PDB entry 1T03 | X-ray diffraction, 3.10 A resolution | chains T and A of the 6 polymer chains in the assembly

[Chain T]
Molecule: Synthetic oligonucleotide template
Sequence (27 nucleotides; each row starts with the number of its first residue):
   701 ATGCATGGCGCCCGAACAGGGACTGTG
Disordered / not traced: 701-702, 726-727

[Chain A]
Protein: POL polyprotein
Source organism: Human immunodeficiency virus 1
Notes: EC 2.7.7.49; fragment: Reverse transcriptase, p66 subunit
UniProt: P03366 (POL_HV1B1); residues 1-558 here correspond to UniProt positions 168-725 (UniProt number = residue number + 167)
Chain sequence (558 residues; row label = number of the first residue in the row):
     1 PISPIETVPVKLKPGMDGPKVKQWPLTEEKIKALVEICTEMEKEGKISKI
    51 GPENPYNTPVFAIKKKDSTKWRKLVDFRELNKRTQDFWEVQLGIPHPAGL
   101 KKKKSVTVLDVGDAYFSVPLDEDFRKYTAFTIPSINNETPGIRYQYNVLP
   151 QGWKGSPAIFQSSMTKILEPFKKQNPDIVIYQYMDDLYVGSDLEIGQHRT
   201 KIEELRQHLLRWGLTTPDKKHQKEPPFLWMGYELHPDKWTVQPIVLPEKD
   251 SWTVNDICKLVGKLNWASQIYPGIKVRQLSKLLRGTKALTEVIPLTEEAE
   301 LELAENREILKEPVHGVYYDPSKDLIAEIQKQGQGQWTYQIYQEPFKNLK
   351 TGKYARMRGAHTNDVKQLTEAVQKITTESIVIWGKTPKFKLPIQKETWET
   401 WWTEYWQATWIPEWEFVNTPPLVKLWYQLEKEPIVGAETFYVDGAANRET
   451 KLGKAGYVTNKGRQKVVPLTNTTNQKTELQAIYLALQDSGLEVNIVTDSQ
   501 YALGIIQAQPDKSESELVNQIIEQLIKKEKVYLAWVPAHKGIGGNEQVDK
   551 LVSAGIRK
Construct notes: engineered mutation Cys-258 (Gln425 in P03366), Ser-280 (Cys447 in P03366)
Metal / ion sites: Mg2+ near Asp-498 (its only coordinating residue here)

[How chain T and chain A interact]
Contacting residue pairs (41):
  DG703(T) / Trp-24(A)  base contact
  DG703(T) / Phe-61(A)  sugar contact
  DC704(T) / Phe-61(A)  base contact
  DA705(T) / Gln-151(A)  hydrogen bond to the base
  DA705(T) / Gly-152(A)  base contact
  DT706(T) / Asn-81(A)  sugar contact
  DT706(T) / Tyr-115(A)  base contact
  DT706(T) / Gln-151(A)  base contact
  DT706(T) / Gly-152(A)  sugar contact
  DT706(T) / Trp-153(A)  sugar contact
  DG707(T) / Glu-89(A)  phosphate contact
  DG707(T) / Lys-154(A)  phosphate contact
  DG707(T) / Pro-157(A)  sugar contact
  DG707(T) / Tyr-183(A)  hydrogen bond to the base
  DG707(T) / Met-184(A)  base contact
  DG708(T) / Glu-89(A)  phosphate contact
  DG708(T) / Gln-91(A)  sugar contact
  DG708(T) / Ile-94(A)  base contact
  DG708(T) / Tyr-183(A)  base contact
  DC709(T) / Leu-92(A)  phosphate contact
  DC709(T) / Gly-93(A)  sugar contact
  DC711(T) / Asn-265(A)  sugar contact
  DC711(T) / Lys-353(A)  hydrogen bond to the phosphate
  DC712(T) / Ser-280(A)  hydrogen bond to the phosphate
  DC712(T) / Lys-353(A)  salt bridge to the phosphate
  DC712(T) / Ala-355(A)  phosphate contact
  DC713(T) / Arg-277(A)  salt bridge to the phosphate
  DC713(T) / Ser-280(A)  phosphate contact
  DC713(T) / Lys-281(A)  phosphate contact
  DC713(T) / Arg-284(A)  phosphate contact
  DC713(T) / Gly-285(A)  phosphate contact
  DG714(T) / Arg-284(A)  phosphate contact
  DG714(T) / Gly-285(A)  hydrogen bond to the phosphate
  DA715(T) / Thr-286(A)  phosphate contact
  DA722(T) / Gln-500(A)  hydrogen bond to the phosphate
  DC723(T) / Arg-448(A)  hydrogen bond to the base
  DC723(T) / Asn-474(A)  sugar contact
  DT724(T) / Asn-447(A)  phosphate contact
  DT724(T) / Arg-448(A)  hydrogen bond to the sugar
  DG725(T) / Glu-449(A)  phosphate contact
  DG725(T) / Lys-558(A)  phosphate contact
Other interface residues (no listed pair), chain T (17 interface residues in all): DG721
Other interface residues (no listed pair), chain A (38 interface residues in all): Leu-74, Asp-76, Ser-156, Ala-446, His-539, Ile-556, Arg-557

[Overview]
17 residues of chain T and 38 residues of chain A are in contact, with 8 hydrogen bonds and 2 salt bridges.
Polar contacts include DA705(T)/Gln-151(A), DG707(T)/Tyr-183(A) and DC723(T)/Arg-448(A).
Here chain T is Synthetic oligonucleotide template and chain A is POL polyprotein (Human immunodeficiency
virus 1). Entry 1T03 (HIV-1 reverse transcriptase crosslinked to tenofovir terminated template-primer (complex
P)) was determined by X-ray diffraction.
